PDB entry 4BB2 | X-ray diffraction, 2.48 A resolution | chains A and B

== Chain A ==
Name: Corticosteroid-binding globulin
From: Homo sapiens
UniProt: P08185 (CBG_HUMAN); residues 11-349 here correspond to UniProt positions 33-371 (UniProt number = residue number + 22)
Chain sequence (340 residues; each row starts with the number of its first residue):
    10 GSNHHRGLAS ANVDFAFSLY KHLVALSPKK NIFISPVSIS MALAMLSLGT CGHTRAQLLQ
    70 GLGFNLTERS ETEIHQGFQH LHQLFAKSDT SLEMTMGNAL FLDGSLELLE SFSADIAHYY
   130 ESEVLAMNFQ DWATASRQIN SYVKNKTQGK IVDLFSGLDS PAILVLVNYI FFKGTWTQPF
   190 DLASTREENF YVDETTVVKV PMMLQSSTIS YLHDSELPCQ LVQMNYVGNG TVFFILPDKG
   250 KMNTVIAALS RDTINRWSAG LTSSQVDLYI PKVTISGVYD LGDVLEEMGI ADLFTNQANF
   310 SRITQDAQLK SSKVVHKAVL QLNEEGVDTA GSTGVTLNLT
Not modelled in the structure: 10-12, 96-100
Glycans and other covalent adducts: cysteine (CYS) linked to Cys60
Sequence notes: expression tag (10); engineered mutation Ala126 (Lys148 in P08185)
Residues lining bound ligands:
  - cysteine (CYS): Thr59, Gly61, Arg64, Arg311
  - progesterone (STR): Ala18, Ser19, Val22, Gln232, Thr240, Phe242, Arg260, Ile263, Asn264, Ser267
Swiss-Prot annotation at these positions:
  - binding site (cortisol): Gln232, Asn264
  - site: Cys228 (Conserved cysteine within steroid binding domain)
  - glycosylation (N-linked (GlcNAc...) asparagine): Asn74, Asn154, Asn238, Asn308, Asn347
Reported in the primary citation:
  - binding site for progesterone: Gln232
  - conformationally variable residues (loop rearrangement): Val344 to Thr349
  - post-translational modification sites: Asn347 (citing earlier work)

== Chain B ==
Name: Corticosteroid-binding globulin
From: Homo sapiens
UniProt: P08185 (CBG_HUMAN); residues 350-383 here correspond to UniProt positions 372-405 (UniProt number = residue number + 22)
Chain sequence (34 residues; each row starts with the number of its first residue):
   350 SKPIILRFNQ PFIIMIFDHF TWSSLFLARV MNPV
Not modelled in the structure: 350
Residues lining bound ligands: progesterone (STR): Phe366, His368, Trp371
Swiss-Prot annotation at these positions:
  - binding site (cortisol): His368, Trp371
Reported in the primary citation:
  - binding site for progesterone: Trp371

== Chain A / chain B interface ==
Contacting residue pairs - 131 pairs, chain A then chain B:
  His14(A) with Phe369(B); Thr370(B)
  Arg15(A) with His368(B), hydrogen bond (side chain-backbone); Phe369(B), hydrogen bond (side chain-backbone); Thr370(B); Trp371(B)
  Ala18(A) with Thr370(B); Trp371(B), hydrophobic
  Val22(A) with Trp371(B)
  Ala25(A) with Ser373(B); Leu376(B)
  Phe26(A) with Met364(B), hydrophobic
  Tyr29(A) with Ile362(B); Leu376(B), hydrophobic; Ala377(B), hydrogen bond (side chain-backbone); Arg378(B)
  Ser36(A) with Arg378(B), hydrogen bond (backbone-side chain)
  Pro37(A) with Arg378(B), hydrogen bond (backbone-side chain)
  Lys38(A) with Arg378(B); Met380(B)
  Lys39(A) with Arg378(B), hydrogen bond (backbone-side chain); Met380(B)
  Asn40(A) with Arg378(B); Val379(B); Met380(B), hydrogen bond (side chain-backbone); Asn381(B), hydrogen bond (side chain-backbone)
  Ile41(A) with Leu376(B); Ala377(B); Arg378(B), hydrogen bond (backbone-backbone)
  Phe42(A) with Phe375(B), hydrophobic; Leu376(B); Ala377(B), hydrophobic
  Ile43(A) with Phe375(B); Leu376(B), hydrogen bond (backbone-backbone)
  Ser44(A) with Leu374(B), hydrogen bond (side chain-backbone); Phe375(B)
  Pro45(A) with Ser373(B); Leu374(B); Phe375(B); Leu376(B), hydrophobic
  Val46(A) with Ser373(B), hydrogen bond (backbone-backbone)
  Leu90(A) with Thr370(B); Ser372(B)
  Leu93(A) with Phe369(B), hydrophobic; Thr370(B)
  Phe94(A) with Asp367(B); Thr370(B); Ser372(B)
  Met103(A) with Leu374(B), hydrophobic
  Phe181(A) with Phe375(B), hydrophobic
  Asn198(A) with Asn358(B)
  Phe199(A) with Phe357(B); Asn358(B); Gln359(B); Pro360(B); Phe361(B), hydrophobic; Met380(B); Pro382(B)
  Tyr200(A) with Asn358(B), hydrogen bond (backbone-backbone); Gln359(B); Pro360(B)
  Val201(A) with Pro360(B); Met380(B)
  Val207(A) with Asn381(B)
  Lys208(A) with Val383(B)
  Val209(A) with Pro382(B), hydrophobic
  Met211(A) with Phe357(B)
  Tyr220(A) with Ile353(B), hydrophobic
  Gln229(A) with Leu355(B)
  Val231(A) with Leu355(B), hydrophobic
  Asn238(A) with Asp367(B); His368(B), hydrogen bond (backbone-backbone)
  Gly239(A) with Phe366(B)
  Thr240(A) with Met364(B); Ile365(B); Phe366(B), hydrogen bond (backbone-backbone)
  Val241(A) with Ile363(B), hydrophobic; Met364(B); Ile365(B), hydrophobic
  Phe242(A) with Ile362(B); Ile363(B); Met364(B), hydrogen bond (backbone-backbone); Phe366(B), hydrophobic
  Phe243(A) with Phe357(B), hydrophobic; Phe361(B), hydrophobic; Ile362(B); Ile363(B), hydrophobic
  Ile244(A) with Phe357(B); Phe361(B); Ile362(B), hydrogen bond (backbone-backbone); Met364(B), hydrophobic
  Leu245(A) with Arg356(B); Phe357(B), hydrophobic; Gln359(B)
  Pro246(A) with Gln359(B), hydrogen bond (backbone-side chain); Pro360(B)
  Asp247(A) with Gln359(B)
  Lys248(A) with Gln359(B)
  Met251(A) with Pro360(B); Phe361(B); Ile362(B), hydrophobic; Arg378(B)
  Val254(A) with Ile362(B), hydrophobic
  Ile255(A) with Ile362(B), hydrophobic; Arg378(B)
  Ile263(A) with Met364(B), hydrophobic; Phe366(B), hydrophobic
  Trp266(A) with Met364(B), hydrophobic
  Ser273(A) with Ile353(B)
  Gln274(A) with Pro352(B); Ile353(B), hydrogen bond (backbone-backbone)
  Val275(A) with Ile353(B)
  Asp276(A) with Ile353(B), hydrogen bond (backbone-backbone); Ile354(B); Leu355(B), hydrogen bond (backbone-backbone)
  Leu277(A) with Leu355(B); Phe357(B), hydrophobic
  Tyr278(A) with Leu355(B), hydrogen bond (backbone-backbone); Arg356(B); Phe357(B), hydrogen bond (backbone-backbone)
  Ile279(A) with Phe357(B), hydrophobic
  Pro280(A) with Phe357(B); Phe361(B), hydrophobic
  Lys281(A) with Pro382(B)
  Val282(A) with Pro382(B)
  Thr283(A) with Pro382(B), hydrogen bond (backbone-backbone)
  Ile284(A) with Asn381(B)
  Leu329(A) with Ile363(B), hydrophobic
  Leu331(A) with Ile363(B), hydrophobic
  Thr338(A) with Phe375(B)
  Ala339(A) with Phe375(B)
Also at the interface, not in a pair above, chain A (73 interface residues in all): Val33, Ile179, Tyr235, Asn252, Leu258, Val336, Gly340
From the paper, about this interface:
  - residue pairs: Arg15(A)-Trp371(B) (cation-pi contact)

== In short ==
Chain A and chain B form an interface of 73 and 32 residues respectively, with 24 hydrogen bonds. Among the
polar pairs are Arg15(A)-His368(B), Arg15(A)-Phe369(B) and Tyr29(A)-Ala377(B). The authors report a cation-pi
contact between Arg15(A) and Trp371(B). The paper reports a binding site for progesterone at Gln232(A) and
Trp371(B); a modification site at Asn347(A).
Chain A is Corticosteroid-binding globulin and chain B is Corticosteroid-binding globulin, both from Homo
sapiens; the structure, Crystal structure of cleaved corticosteroid-binding globulin in complex with
progesterone, was determined by X-ray diffraction.
